PDB entry 6O7X | electron microscopy, 8.70 A resolution (very low resolution: no residue pairs are listed; an interface is given only as per-side residue counts) | chains a and e of the 31 polymer chains in the assembly

== Chain a ==
Name: V-type proton ATPase subunit a, Golgi isoform
From: Saccharomyces cerevisiae (strain ATCC 204508 / S288c)
UniProtKB: P37296 (STV1_YEAST); numbering as in UniProt (aligned over 1-890)
Amino-acid sequence (890 residues; each row starts with the number of its first residue):
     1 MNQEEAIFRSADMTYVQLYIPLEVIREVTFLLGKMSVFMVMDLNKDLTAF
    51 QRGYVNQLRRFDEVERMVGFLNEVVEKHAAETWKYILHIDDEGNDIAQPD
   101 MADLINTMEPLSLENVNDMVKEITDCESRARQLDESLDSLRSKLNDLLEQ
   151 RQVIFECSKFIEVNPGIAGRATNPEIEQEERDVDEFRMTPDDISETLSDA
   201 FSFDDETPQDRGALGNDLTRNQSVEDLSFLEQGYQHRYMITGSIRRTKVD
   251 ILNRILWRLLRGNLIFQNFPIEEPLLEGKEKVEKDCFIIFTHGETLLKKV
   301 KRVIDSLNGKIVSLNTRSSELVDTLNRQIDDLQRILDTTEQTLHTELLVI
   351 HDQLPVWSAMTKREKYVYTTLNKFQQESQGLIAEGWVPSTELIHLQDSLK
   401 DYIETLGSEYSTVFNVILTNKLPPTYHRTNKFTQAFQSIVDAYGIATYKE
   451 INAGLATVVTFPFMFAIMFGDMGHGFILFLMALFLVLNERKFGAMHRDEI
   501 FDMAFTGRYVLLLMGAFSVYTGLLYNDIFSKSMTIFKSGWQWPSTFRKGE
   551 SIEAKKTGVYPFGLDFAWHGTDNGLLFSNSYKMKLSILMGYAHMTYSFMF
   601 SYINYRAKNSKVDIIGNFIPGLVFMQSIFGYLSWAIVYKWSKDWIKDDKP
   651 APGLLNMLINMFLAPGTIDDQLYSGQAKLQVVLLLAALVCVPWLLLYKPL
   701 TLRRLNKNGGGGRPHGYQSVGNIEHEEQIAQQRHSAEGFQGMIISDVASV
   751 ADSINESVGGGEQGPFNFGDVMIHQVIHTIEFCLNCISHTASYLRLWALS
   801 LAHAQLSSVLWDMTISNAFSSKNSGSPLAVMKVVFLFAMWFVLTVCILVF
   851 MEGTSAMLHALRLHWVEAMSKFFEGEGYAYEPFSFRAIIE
Disordered / not traced: 1-15, 36-57, 79-110, 164-237, 273-281, 417-452, 708-765, 872-890
Curated features (UniProtKB/Swiss-Prot):
  - modified residue: M1 (N-acetylmethionine), S223 (Phosphoserine), S228 (Phosphoserine)

== Chain e ==
Name: V-type proton ATPase subunit e
From: Saccharomyces cerevisiae (strain ATCC 204508 / S288c)
UniProtKB: Q3E7B6 (VA0E_YEAST); residues 1-73 here = UniProt positions 1-73
Amino-acid sequence (73 residues; row label = number of the first residue in the row):
     1 MSSFYTVVGVFIVVSAMSVLFWIMAPKNNQAVWRSTVILTLAMMFLMWAI
    51 TFLCQLHPLVAPRRSDLRPEFAE
Disordered / not traced: 1-3, 68-73

== Chain a / chain e interface ==
At this resolution (9 A) residue pairs are not listed: 18 residues of chain a and 11 of chain e lie at the interface.

== Overview ==
18 residues of chain a face 11 of chain e across their interface.
Chain a is V-type proton ATPase subunit a, Golgi isoform and chain e is V-type proton ATPase subunit e, both
from Saccharomyces cerevisiae (strain ATCC 204508 / S288c); the structure, Saccharomyces cerevisiae V-ATPase
Stv1-V1VO State 3, was determined by electron microscopy together with 6O7T, 6O7U, 6O7V and 6O7W from the same
study.
